Entry 3R21 (X-ray diffraction, 2.90 A resolution); this record covers chain A.

[Chain A]
Protein: Serine/threonine-protein kinase 6
Organism: Homo sapiens
Notes: EC 2.7.11.1
Reference sequence: O14965 (STK6_HUMAN); residues 126-391 here = UniProt positions 126-391
Sequence (271 residues; row label = number of the first residue in the row):
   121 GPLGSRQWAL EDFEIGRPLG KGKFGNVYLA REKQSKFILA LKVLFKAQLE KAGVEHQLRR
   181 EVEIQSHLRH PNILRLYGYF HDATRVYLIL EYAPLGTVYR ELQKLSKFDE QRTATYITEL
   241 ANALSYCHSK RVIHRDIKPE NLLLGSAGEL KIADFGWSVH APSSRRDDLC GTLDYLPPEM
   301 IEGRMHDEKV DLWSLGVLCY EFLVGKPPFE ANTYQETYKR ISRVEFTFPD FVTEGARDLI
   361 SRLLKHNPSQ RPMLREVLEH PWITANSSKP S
Disordered / not traced: 121-126, 280-288, 390-391
Construct notes: expression tag (121-125); engineered mutation Asp-287 (Thr in O14965), Asp-288 (Thr in O14965)
Swiss-Prot annotation at these positions:
  - region: His-280 to Arg-286, Leu-289 to Leu-293 (Activation segment)
  - active site: Asp-256 (Proton acceptor)
  - binding site (ATP): Lys-143, Lys-162, Glu-211 to Ala-213, Glu-260, Asn-261, Asp-274
  - modified residue: Ser-342 (Phosphoserine)
  - cross-link: Lys-258 (Glycyl lysine isopeptide (Lys-Gly) (interchain with G-Cter in SUMO2))
  - natural variant: Ser-155 (S155R: In a colorectal adenocarcinoma sample), Val-174 (V174M: In a metastatic melanoma sample)
  - mutagenesis: Lys-162 (K162R: Loss of kinase activity), Phe-165 (F165A: Decreases the interaction with phosphatase type 1 isoforms), Gly-198 (G198N: Reduces interaction with TPX2. Reduces kinase activity tenfold. Promotes interaction with the AURKB binding partners INCENP and BIRC5 that are normally not bound by AURKA), Arg-205 (R205A: Reduces ubiquitination and proteasomal degradation), Asp-274 (D274N: Abolishes cilia disassembly and kinase activity), Cys-290 (C290A: Enhances stability; when associated with A-393), Tyr-334 (Y334A: Reduces binding to MYCN), Gln-335 (Q335A: Reduces binding to MYCN), Phe-346 (F346A: Decreases the interaction with phosphatase type 1 isoforms)
Metal / ion sites: Mg2+ near Glu-181 (its only coordinating residue here)
Residues lining bound ligands: D36 (N-(2-aminoethyl)-N-{5-[(1-cycloheptyl-1H-pyrazolo[3,4-d]pyrimidin-6-yl)amino]pyridin-2-yl}methanesulfonamide): Arg-137, Leu-139, Gly-140, Lys-141, Val-147, Ala-160, Leu-194, Leu-210, Glu-211, Tyr-212, Ala-213, Pro-214, Leu-215, Gly-216, Thr-217, Arg-220, Glu-260, Leu-263

[Overview]
Chain A binds compound D36. Curated annotation (UniProt) lists active-site residue Asp-256, 8 ATP-binding
residues and 9 mutagenesis sites.
Chain A is Serine/threonine-protein kinase 6 (Homo sapiens); the structure, Design, synthesis, and biological
evaluation of pyrazolopyridine-sulfonamides as potent multiple-mitotic kinase (MMK) inhibitors (Part I), was
determined by X-ray diffraction together with 3R22 from the same study.
